PDB entry 4CR4 | electron microscopy, 8.80 A resolution (very low resolution: no residue pairs are listed; an interface is given only as per-side residue counts) | chains H and M of the 33 polymer chains in the assembly

[Chain H]
Name: 26S protease regulatory subunit 7 homolog
Organism: Saccharomyces cerevisiae
UniProt: P33299 (PRS7_YEAST); residue numbers follow UniProt; this construct covers 1-467
Chain sequence (467 residues; each row starts with the number of its first residue):
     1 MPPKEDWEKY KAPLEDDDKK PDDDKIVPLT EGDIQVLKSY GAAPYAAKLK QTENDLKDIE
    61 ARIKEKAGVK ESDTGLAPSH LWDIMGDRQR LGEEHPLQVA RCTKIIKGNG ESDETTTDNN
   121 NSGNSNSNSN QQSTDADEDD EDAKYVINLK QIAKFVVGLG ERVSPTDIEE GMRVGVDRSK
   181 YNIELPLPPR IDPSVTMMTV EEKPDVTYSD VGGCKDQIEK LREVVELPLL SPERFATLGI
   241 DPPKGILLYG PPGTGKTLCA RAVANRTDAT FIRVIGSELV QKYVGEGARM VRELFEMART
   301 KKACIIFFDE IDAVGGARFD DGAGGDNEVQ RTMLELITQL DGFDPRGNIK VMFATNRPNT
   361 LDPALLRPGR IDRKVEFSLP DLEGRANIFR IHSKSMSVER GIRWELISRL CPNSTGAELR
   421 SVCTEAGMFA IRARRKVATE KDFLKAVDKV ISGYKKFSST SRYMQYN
Unresolved in the structure: 1-48, 78-94, 109-140, 457-467
Swiss-Prot annotation at these positions:
  - binding site (ATP): Gly250 to Thr257
  - modified residue (Phosphoserine): Ser164, Ser231

[Chain M]
Name: 26S protease regulatory subunit 6A
Organism: Saccharomyces cerevisiae
UniProt: P33297 (PRS6A_YEAST); residues 1-434 here = UniProt positions 1-434
Chain sequence (434 residues; each row starts with the number of its first residue):
     1 MATLEELDAQ TLPGDDELDQ EILNLSTQEL QTRAKLLDNE IRIFRSELQR LSHENNVMLE
    61 KIKDNKEKIK NNRQLPYLVA NVVEVMDMNE IEDKENSEST TQGGNVNLDN TAVGKAAVVK
   121 TSSRQTVFLP MVGLVDPDKL KPNDLVGVNK DSYLILDTLP SEFDSRVKAM EVDEKPTETY
   181 SDVGGLDKQI EELVEAIVLP MKRADKFKDM GIRAPKGALM YGPPGTGKTL LARACAAQTN
   241 ATFLKLAAPQ LVQMYIGEGA KLVRDAFALA KEKAPTIIFI DELDAIGTKR FDSEKSGDRE
   301 VQRTMLELLN QLDGFSSDDR VKVLAATNRV DVLDPALLRS GRLDRKIEFP LPSEDSRAQI
   361 LQIHSRKMTT DDDINWQELA RSTDEFNGAQ LKAVTVEAGM IALRNGQSSV KHEDFVEGIS
   421 EVQARKSKSV SFYA
Unresolved in the structure: 1-40, 86-112
Swiss-Prot annotation at these positions:
  - binding site (ATP): Gly222 to Thr229
  - modified residue: Ala2 (N-acetylalanine), Tyr180 (Phosphotyrosine)

[How chain H and chain M interact]
At this resolution (9 A) residue pairs are not listed: 39 residues of chain H and 38 of chain M lie at the interface.

[Summary]
39 residues of chain H face 38 of chain M across their interface. From UniProt: 8 ATP-binding residues on
chain H; 8 ATP-binding residues on chain M.
Here chain H is 26S protease regulatory subunit 7 homolog and chain M is 26S protease regulatory subunit 6A,
both from Saccharomyces cerevisiae. Entry 4CR4 (Deep classification of a large cryo-EM dataset defines the
conformational landscape of the 26S proteasome) was determined by electron microscopy, deposited together with
4CR2 and 4CR3.
